PDB entry 1UX5 | X-ray diffraction, 2.50 A resolution | chain A

Chain A:
Protein: BNI1 protein
Source organism: Saccharomyces cerevisiae
Notes: fragment: fh2 domain, residues 1350-1760
Reference sequence: P41832 (BNI1_YEAST); residues 1350-1760 here = UniProt positions 1350-1760
Chain sequence (411 residues; row label = number of the first residue in the row):
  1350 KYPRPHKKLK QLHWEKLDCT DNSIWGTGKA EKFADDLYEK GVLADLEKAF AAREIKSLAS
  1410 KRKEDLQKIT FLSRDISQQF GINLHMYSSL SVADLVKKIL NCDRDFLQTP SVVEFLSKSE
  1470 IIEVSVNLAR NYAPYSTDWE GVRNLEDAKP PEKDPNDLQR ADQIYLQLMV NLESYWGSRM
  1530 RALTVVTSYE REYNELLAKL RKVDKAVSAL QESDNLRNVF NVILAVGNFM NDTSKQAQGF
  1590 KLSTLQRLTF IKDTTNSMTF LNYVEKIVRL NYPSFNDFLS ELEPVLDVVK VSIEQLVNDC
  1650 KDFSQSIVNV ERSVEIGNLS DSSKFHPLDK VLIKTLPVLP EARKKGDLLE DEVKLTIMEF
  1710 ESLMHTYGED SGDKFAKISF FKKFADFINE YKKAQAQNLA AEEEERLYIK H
Cystine bridges: Cys1368 forms a disulfide with the same residue of a neighbouring copy of this chain
Reported in the primary citation:
  - mutagenesis - D1511N, R1528A: decreased stability (proposed by the authors, not directly observed)
  - self-association interface (contacts with another copy of this molecule): Gly1576 to Asn1580, Lys1601
  - contacts within the chain: His1355-Glu1396, Leu1358-Ala1400

Summary:
The paper reports that D1511N and R1528A reduce stability; a self-association interface involving Gly1576 and
Lys1601.
Chain A is BNI1 protein (Saccharomyces cerevisiae); the structure, Crystal Structures of a Formin Homology-2
domain reveal a flexibly tethered dimer architecture, was determined by X-ray diffraction.
